7D3R - chains 2 and 3 of the 6 polymer chains in the assembly; structure by electron microscopy, 3.49 A resolution.

[Chain 2]
Molecule: A/wh/cha/09 VP2
Source organism: Foot-and-mouth disease virus
Sequence (218 residues; row label = number of the first residue in the row):
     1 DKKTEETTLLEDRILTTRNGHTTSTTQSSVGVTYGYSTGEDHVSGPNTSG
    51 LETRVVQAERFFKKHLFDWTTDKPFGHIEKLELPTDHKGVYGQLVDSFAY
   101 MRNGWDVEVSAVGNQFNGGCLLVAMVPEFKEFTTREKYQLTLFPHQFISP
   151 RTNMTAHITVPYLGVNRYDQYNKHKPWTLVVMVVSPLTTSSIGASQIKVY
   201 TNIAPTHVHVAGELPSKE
Not modelled in the structure: 1-12

[Chain 3]
Molecule: A/wh/cha/09 VP3
Source organism: Foot-and-mouth disease virus
Sequence (221 residues; row label = number of the first residue in the row):
     1 GIVPVACSDGYGGLVTTDPKTADPAYGMVYNPPRTNYPGRFTNLLDVAEA
    51 CPTFLCFDDGKPYVVTRADEQRLLAKFDLSLAAKHMSNTYLSGIAQYYAQ
   101 YSGTINLHFMFTGSTDSKARYMVAYVPPGVTTPPDTPERAAHCIHAEWDT
   151 GLNSKFTFSIPYVSAADYAYTASDVADTTNVQGWVCIYQITHGKAEQDTL
   201 VVSVSAGKDFELRLPIDPRAQ
Not modelled in the structure: 221

[Chain 2 / chain 3 interface]
Residue-residue contacts (39):
  Pro-46(2) / Asp-167(3)
  Asn-47(2) / Tyr-162(3)
  Asn-47(2) / Val-163(3)  hydrogen bond (backbone-backbone)
  Asn-47(2) / Ser-164(3)  hydrogen bond (side chain-backbone)
  Asn-47(2) / Ala-165(3)  hydrogen bond (side chain-backbone)
  Asn-47(2) / Ala-166(3)
  Thr-48(2) / Tyr-162(3)
  Thr-48(2) / Val-163(3)
  Ser-49(2) / Tyr-162(3)
  Leu-51(2) / Pro-161(3)  hydrophobic
  Leu-51(2) / Val-163(3)  hydrophobic
  Ala-99(2) / Pro-127(3)  hydrophobic
  Tyr-100(2) / Pro-128(3)
  Tyr-100(2) / Val-163(3)  hydrophobic
  Tyr-100(2) / Ser-164(3)
  Tyr-100(2) / Ala-165(3)
  Asn-166(2) / Ala-165(3)
  Asn-166(2) / Ala-166(3)
  Arg-167(2) / Ala-165(3)
  Arg-167(2) / Asp-167(3)  salt bridge
  Tyr-168(2) / Ala-165(3)
  Gln-170(2) / Pro-128(3)
  Lys-173(2) / Gly-129(3)
  Gly-212(2) / Pro-127(3)
  Glu-213(2) / Pro-127(3)
  Glu-213(2) / His-142(3)
  Glu-213(2) / Cys-143(3)  hydrogen bond (backbone-backbone)
  Leu-214(2) / Pro-127(3)  hydrophobic
  Leu-214(2) / Val-130(3)  hydrophobic
  Leu-214(2) / His-142(3)
  Leu-214(2) / Cys-143(3)
  Pro-215(2) / Val-126(3)
  Pro-215(2) / Val-130(3)
  Pro-215(2) / Pro-133(3)  hydrophobic
  Pro-215(2) / Glu-138(3)
  Pro-215(2) / Cys-143(3)
  Ser-216(2) / Glu-138(3)
  Ser-216(2) / His-142(3)  hydrogen bond
  Lys-217(2) / Glu-138(3)  salt bridge
Other interface residues (no listed pair), chain 2 (21 interface residues in all): Asp-169, Ala-211, Glu-218
Other interface residues (no listed pair), chain 3 (17 interface residues in all): Ile-144

[Summary]
21 residues of chain 2 and 17 residues of chain 3 are in contact; the contacts include 5 hydrogen bonds and 2
salt bridges. Polar contacts include Arg-167(2)/Asp-167(3), Lys-217(2)/Glu-138(3) and Asn-47(2)/Ser-164(3).
Chain 2 is A/wh/cha/09 VP2 and chain 3 is A/wh/cha/09 VP3, both from Foot-and-mouth disease virus; the
structure, Foot and mouth disease virus A/wh/cha/09-bound the single chain fragme antibody R50, was determined
by electron microscopy, deposited together with 7D3K, 7D3L and 7D3M.
